PDB entry 7MSF | X-ray diffraction, 2.80 A resolution | chains A and C of the 5 polymer chains in the assembly

== Chain A (and C) ==
Name: MS2 protein capsid
From: Enterobacterio phage MS2
Notes: chain C of this document is another copy of the same molecule, construct and numbering; everything in this record applies to it too
UniProt: P03612 (COAT_BPMS2); residues 1-129 here = UniProt positions 1-129
Sequence (129 residues; row label = number of the first residue in the row):
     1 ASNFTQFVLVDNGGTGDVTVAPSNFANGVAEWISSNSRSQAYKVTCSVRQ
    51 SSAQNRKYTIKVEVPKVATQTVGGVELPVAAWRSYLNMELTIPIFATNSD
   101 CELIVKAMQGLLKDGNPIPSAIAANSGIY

== Interface between chain A and chain C ==
Pairs across the interface (18):
  Ser-2(A) / Ala-1(C)
  Phe-4(A) / Ala-1(C)  hydrogen bond (backbone-backbone)
  Thr-5(A) / Ala-1(C)
  Ala-26(A) / Phe-25(C)  hydrophobic
  Ala-26(A) / Gly-28(C)
  Asn-27(A) / Asn-27(C)
  Asn-27(A) / Gly-28(C)
  Ser-35(A) / Asn-98(C)  hydrogen bond
  Asn-36(A) / Asn-98(C)
  Ser-37(A) / Ile-94(C)  hydrogen bond (side chain-backbone)
  Ser-37(A) / Phe-95(C)
  Ser-37(A) / Ala-96(C)
  Arg-38(A) / Arg-56(C)
  Arg-38(A) / Ile-94(C)  hydrogen bond (backbone-backbone)
  Arg-38(A) / Ala-96(C)
  Ser-39(A) / Ile-94(C)  hydrogen bond (backbone-backbone)
  Ser-39(A) / Phe-95(C)
  Pro-78(A) / Phe-95(C)
Other interface residues (no listed pair), chain A (15 interface residues in all): Pro-22, Phe-25, Leu-77, Val-79
Other interface residues (no listed pair), chain C (10 interface residues in all): Thr-97

== In short ==
The interface between chain A and chain C involves 15 residues on one side and 10 on the other; the contacts
include 5 hydrogen bonds. Among the polar pairs are Ser-35(A)/Asn-98(C), Ser-37(A)/Ile-94(C) and
Phe-4(A)/Ala-1(C).
Both chains are MS2 protein capsid (Enterobacterio phage MS2). Entry 7MSF (MS2 protein capsid/RNA complex) was
determined by X-ray diffraction together with 5MSF from the same study.
